PDB entry 7CGP | electron microscopy, 3.70 A resolution | chains J and N of the 15 polymer chains in the assembly

# Chain J
Name: Mitochondrial import inner membrane translocase subunit Tim10 B
From: Homo sapiens
Reference sequence: Q9Y5J6 (T10B_HUMAN); residues 1-103 here = UniProt positions 1-103
Chain sequence (103 residues; row label = number of the first residue in the row):
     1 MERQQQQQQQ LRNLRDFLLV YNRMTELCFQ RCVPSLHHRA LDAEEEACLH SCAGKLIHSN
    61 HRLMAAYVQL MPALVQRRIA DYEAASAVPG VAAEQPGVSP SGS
Not modelled in the structure: 1-2, 86-103
Cystine bridges: Cys28-Cys52, Cys32-Cys48

# Chain N
Name: Mitochondrial import inner membrane translocase subunit Tim10
From: Homo sapiens
Reference sequence: P62072 (TIM10_HUMAN); residue numbers follow UniProt; this construct covers 1-90
Chain sequence (90 residues; row label = number of the first residue in the row):
     1 MDPLRAQQLA AELEVEMMAD MYNRMTSACH RKCVPPHYKE AELSKGESVC LDRCVSKYLD
    61 IHERMGKKLT ELSMQDEELM KRVQQSSGPA
Not modelled in the structure: 1, 75-90
Cystine bridges: Cys29-Cys54, Cys33-Cys50

# Chain J / chain N interface
Pairs across the interface (37; chain J residue first):
  Leu27(J) with His30(N)
  Arg31(J) with Pro36(N); Tyr38(N)
  Cys32(J) with Tyr38(N), hydrophobic
  Cys48(J) with Tyr38(N), hydrophobic
  Ser51(J) with Tyr38(N); Lys39(N), hydrogen bond (side chain-backbone); Glu40(N), hydrogen bond (side chain-backbone); Ala41(N)
  Cys52(J) with Tyr38(N), hydrophobic
  Gly54(J) with Ala41(N)
  Lys55(J) with Val34(N); Glu40(N); Ala41(N), hydrogen bond (backbone-backbone)
  Leu56(J) with His30(N)
  His58(J) with Ala41(N); Glu42(N), salt bridge; Leu43(N)
  Ser59(J) with Leu43(N); Leu51(N)
  Asn60(J) with Tyr22(N), hydrogen bond
  Arg62(J) with Ser48(N), hydrogen bond (side chain-backbone); Asp52(N), salt bridge
  Leu63(J) with Thr26(N); Leu51(N); Val55(N), hydrophobic
  Met64(J) with Tyr22(N)
  Ala66(J) with Asp52(N)
  Tyr67(J) with Met18(N); Met25(N), hydrophobic
  Leu70(J) with Ser56(N); Leu59(N), hydrophobic
  Met71(J) with Met18(N), hydrophobic
  Leu74(J) with Leu59(N)
  Arg78(J) with His62(N), hydrogen bond; Glu63(N), salt bridge
  Tyr82(J) with Gln7(N), hydrogen bond
Also at the interface, not in a pair above, chain J (23 interface residues in all): His50
Also at the interface, not in a pair above, chain N (26 interface residues in all): Met17, Met21, Cys29, Glu47

# Summary
Chain J and chain N form an interface of 23 and 26 residues respectively, with 7 hydrogen bonds and 3 salt
bridges. Among the polar pairs are His58(J)-Glu42(N), Arg62(J)-Asp52(N) and Arg78(J)-Glu63(N).
Here chain J is Mitochondrial import inner membrane translocase subunit Tim10 B and chain N is Mitochondrial
import inner membrane translocase subunit Tim10, both from Homo sapiens. Entry 7CGP (Cryo-EM structure of the
human mitochondrial translocase TIM22 complex at 3.7 angstrom) was determined by electron microscopy.
